7NLV - chains AAA and CCC of the 4 polymer chains in the assembly; structure by X-ray diffraction, 1.29 A resolution.

# Chain AAA (and CCC)
Name: Streptavidin
Organism: Streptomyces avidinii
Notes: chain CCC of this document is another copy of the same molecule, construct and numbering; everything in this record applies to it too
UniProt: P22629 (SAV_STRAV); residues 13-139 here correspond to UniProt positions 37-163 (UniProt number = residue number + 24)
Chain sequence (128 residues; numbered 12 to 139; the number before each row is that of its first residue):
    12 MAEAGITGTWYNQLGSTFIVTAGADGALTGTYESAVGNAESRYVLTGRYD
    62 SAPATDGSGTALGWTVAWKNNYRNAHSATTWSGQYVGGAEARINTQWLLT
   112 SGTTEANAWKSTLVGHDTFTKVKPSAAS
Unresolved in the structure: 12-15, 133-139 (chain CCC: 12-15, 136-139)
Sequence notes: initiating methionine (12)
Residues lining bound ligands: UJE (5-((3aS,4S,6aR)-2-oxohexahydro-1H-thieno[3,4-d]imidazol-4-yl)-N-((S)-pyrrolidin-3-yl)pentanamide): Asn23, Leu25, Ser27, Tyr43, Ser45, Val47, Gly48, Asn49, Ala50, Trp79, Ala86, Ser88, Thr90, Trp92, Trp108, Leu110, Ser112, Leu124, Asp128
Curated features (UniProtKB/Swiss-Prot):
  - motif: Arg59 to Asp61 (Cell attachment site)
  - binding site (biotin): Tyr43, Tyr54, Trp92, Trp108, Trp120
From the paper describing this entry:
  - binding site for UJE: Ser112
  - mutagenesis - K121M, L124W: increased catalytic activity
  - mutagenesis - S112E (71% to 43%), K121A: decreased catalytic activity
  - mutagenesis - K121R: unchanged catalytic activity

# How chain AAA and chain CCC interact
Residue-residue contacts - 18 pairs, chain AAA then chain CCC:
  Val47(AAA) - Trp120(CCC)
  Gly48(AAA) - Trp120(CCC)
  Trp108(AAA) - Trp120(CCC)
  Leu109(AAA) - Val125(CCC)  hydrophobic
  Leu110(AAA) - Trp120(CCC)  hydrophobic
  Trp120(AAA) - Val47(CCC)
  Trp120(AAA) - Gly48(CCC)
  Trp120(AAA) - Trp108(CCC)
  Trp120(AAA) - Leu110(CCC)  hydrophobic
  Lys121(AAA) - Leu124(CCC)
  Thr123(AAA) - Leu124(CCC)
  Thr123(AAA) - Val125(CCC)  hydrogen bond (backbone-backbone)
  Leu124(AAA) - Lys121(CCC)
  Leu124(AAA) - Thr123(CCC)
  Leu124(AAA) - Leu124(CCC)  hydrophobic
  Val125(AAA) - Leu109(CCC)  hydrophobic
  Val125(AAA) - Thr123(CCC)  hydrogen bond (backbone-backbone)
  Val125(AAA) - Val125(CCC)  hydrophobic
Also at the interface, not in a pair above, chain AAA (12 interface residues in all): Leu25, Ala117
Also at the interface, not in a pair above, chain CCC (12 interface residues in all): Leu25, Ala117

# Summary
The chain AAA/chain CCC interface involves 12 residues from each chain; the contacts include 2 hydrogen bonds.
The hydrogen-bonded pair Thr123(AAA)-Val125(CCC) is a backbone contact. Ligands of chain AAA: compound UJE.
The paper reports a binding site for UJE at Ser112(AAA); K121M and L124W of chain AAA increase catalytic
activity; 5 substitutions were tested in all.
Both chains are Streptavidin (Streptomyces avidinii). Entry 7NLV (WILDTYPE CORE-STREPTAVIDIN WITH a conjugated
BIOTINYLATED PYRROLIDINE II) was determined by X-ray diffraction together with 6ZYT from the same study.
